Entry 6BXD (X-ray diffraction, 1.10 A resolution); this record covers chain A.

# Chain A
Protein: Variable Lymphocyte Receptor 2
Source organism: Petromyzon marinus
Chain sequence (209 residues; each row starts with the number of its first residue):
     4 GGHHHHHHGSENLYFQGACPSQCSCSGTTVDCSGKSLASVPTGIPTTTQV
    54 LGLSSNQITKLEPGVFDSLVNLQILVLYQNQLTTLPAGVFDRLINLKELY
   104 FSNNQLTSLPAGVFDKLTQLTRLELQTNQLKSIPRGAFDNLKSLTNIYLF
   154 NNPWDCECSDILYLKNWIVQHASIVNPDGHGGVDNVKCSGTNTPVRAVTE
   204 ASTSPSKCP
Not modelled in the structure: 4-20
Disulfide bonds: C22-C28, C26-C35, C159-C191, C161-C211
Ligand contacts: ETE (2-{2-[2-2-(methoxy-ethoxy)-ethoxy]-ethoxy}-ethanol): D34, S36, S57, S58, Y81, Q82

# In short
Chain A binds compound ETE.
Chain A is Variable Lymphocyte Receptor 2 (Petromyzon marinus); the structure, Crystal structure of Variable
Lymphocyte Receptor 2 (VLR2), was determined by X-ray diffraction together with 6BXA, 6BXC and 6BXE from the
same study.
